1JZX - chains A and K of the 4 polymer chains in the assembly; structure by X-ray diffraction, 3.10 A resolution.

Chain A:
Molecule: 23S rRNA
From: Deinococcus radiodurans
Sequence (2880 nucleotides; numbered 1 to 2880; the number before each row is that of its first residue):
     1 GGUCAAGAUA GUAAGGGUCC ACGGUGGAUG CCCUGGCGCU GGAGCCGAUG AAGGACGCGA
    61 UUACCUGCGA AAAGCCCCGA CGAGCUGGAG AUACGCUUUG ACUCGGGGAU GUCCGAAUGG
   121 GGAAACCCAC CUCGUAAGAG GUAUCCGCAA GGAUGGGAAC UCAGGGAACU GAAACAUCUC
   181 AGUACCUGAA GGAGAAGAAA GAGAAUUCGA UUCCGUUAGU AGCGGCGAGC GAACCCGGAU
   241 CAGCCCAAAC CGAAACGCUU GCGUUUCGGG GUUGUAGGAC CAGUUUUUAA GAUUCAACCC
   301 CUCAAGCCGA AGUGGCUGGA AAGCUACACC UCAGAAGGUG AGAGUCCUGU AGGCGAACGA
   361 GCGGUUGACU GUACUGGCAC CUGAGUAGGU CGUUGUUCGU GAAACGAUGA CUGAAUCCGC
   421 GCGGACCACC GCGCAAGGCU AAAUACUCCC AGUGACCGAU AGCGCAUAGU ACCGUGAGGG
   481 AAAGGUGAAA AGAACCCCGG GAGGGGAGUG AAAGAGAACC UGAAACCGUG GACUUACAAG
   541 CAGUCAUGGC ACCUUAUGCG UGUUAUGGCG UGCCUAUUGA AGCAUGAGCC GGCGACUUAG
   601 ACCUGACGUG CGAGCUUAAG UUGAAAAACG GAGGCGGAGC GAAAGCGAGU CCGAAUAGGG
   661 CGGCAUUAGU ACGUCGGGCU AGACUCGAAA CCAGGUGAGC UAAGCAUGAC CAGGUUGAAA
   721 CCCCCGUGAC AGGGGGCGGA GGACCGAACC GGUGCCUGCU GAAACAGUCU CGGAUGAGUU
   781 GUGUUUAGGA GUGAAAAGCU AACCGAACCU GGAGAUAGCU AGUUCUCCCC GAAAUGUAUU
   841 GAGGUACAGC CUCGGAUGUU GACCAUGUCC UGUAGAGCAC UCACAAGGCU AGGGGGCCUA
   901 CCAGCUUACC AAACCUUAUG AAACUCCGAA GGGGCACGCG UUUAGUCCGG GAGUGAGGCU
   961 GCGAGAGCUA ACUUCCGUAG CCGAGAGGGA AACAACCCAG ACCAUCAGCU AAGGUCCCUA
  1021 AAUGAUCGCU CAGUGGUUAA GGAUGUGUCG UCGCAUAGAC AGCCAGGAGG UUGGCUUAGA
  1081 AGCAGCCACC CUUCAAAGAG UGCGUAAUAG CUCACUGGUC GAGUGACGAU GCGCCGAAAA
  1141 UGAUCGGGGC UCAAGUGAUC UACCGAAGCU AUGGAUUCAA CUCGCGAAGC GAGUUGUCUG
  1201 GUAGGGGAGC GUUCAGUCCG CGGAGAAGCC AUACCGGAAG GAGUGGUGGA GCCGACUGAA
  1261 GUGCGGAUGC CGGCAUGAGU AACGAUAAAA GAAGUGAGAA UCUUCUUCGC CGUAAGGACA
  1321 AGGGUUCCUG GGGAAGGGUC GUCCGCCCAG GGAAAGUCGG GACCUAAGGU GAGGCCGAAC
  1381 GGCGCAGCCG AUGGACAGCA GGUCAAGAUU CCUGCACCGA UCAUGUGGAG UGAUGGAGGG
  1441 ACGCAUUACG CUAUCCAAUG CCAAGCUAUG GCUAUGCUGG UUGGUACGCU CAAGGGCGAU
  1501 CGGGUCAGAA AAUCUACCGG UCACAUGCCU CAGACGUAUC GGGAGCUUCC UCGGAAGCGA
  1561 AGUUGGAAAC GCGACGGUGC CAAGAAAAGC UUCUAAACGU UGAAACAUGA UUGCCCGUAC
  1621 CGCAAACCGA CACAGGUGUC CGAGUGUCAA UGCACUAAGG CGCGCGAGAG AACCCUCGUU
  1681 AAGGAACUUU GCAAUCUCAC CCCGUAACUU CGGAAGAAGG GGUCCCCACG CUUCGCGUGG
  1741 GGCGCAGUGA AUAGGCCCAG GCGACUGUUU ACCAAAAUCA CAGCACUCUG CCAACACGAA
  1801 CAGUGGACGU AUAGGGUGUG ACGCCUGCCC GGUGCCGGAA GGUCAAGUGG AGCGGUGCAA
  1861 GCUGCGAAAU GAAGCCCCGG UGAACGGCGG CCGUAACUAU AACGGUCCUA AGGUAGCGAA
  1921 AUUCCUUGUC GGGUAAGUUC CGACCUGCAC GAAAGGCGUA ACGAUCUGGG CGCUGUCUCA
  1981 ACGAGGGACU CGGUGAAAUU GAAUUGGCUG UAAAGAUGCG GCCUACCCGU AGCAGGACGA
  2041 AAAGACCCCG UGGAGCUUUA CUAUAGUCUG GCAUUGGGAU UCGGGUUUCU CUGCGUAGGA
  2101 UAGGUGGGAG CCUGCGAAAC UGGCCUUUUG GGGUCGGUGG AGGCAACGGU GAAAUACCAC
  2161 CCUGAGAAAC UUGGAUUUCU AACCUGAAAA AUCACUUUCG GGGACCGUGC UUGGCGGGUA
  2221 GUUUGACUGG GGCGGUCGCC UCCCAAAAUG UAACGGAGGC GCCCAAAGGU CACCUCAAGA
  2281 CGGUUGGAAA UCGUCUGUAG AGCGCAAAGG UAGAAGGUGG CUUGACUGCG AGACUGACAC
  2341 GUCGAGCAGG GAGGAAACUC GGGCUUAGUG AACCGGUGGU ACCGUGUGGA AGGGCCAUCG
  2401 AUCAACGGAU AAAAGUUACC CCGGGGAUAA CAGGCUGAUC UCCCCCGAGA GUCCAUAUCG
  2461 GCGGGGAGGU UUGGCACCUC GAUGUCGGCU CGUCGCAUCC UGGGGCUGAA GAAGGUCCCA
  2521 AGGGUUGGGC UGUUCGCCCA UUAAAGCGGC ACGCGAGCUG GGUUCAGAAC GUCGUGAGAC
  2581 AGUUCGGUCU CUAUCCGCUA CGGGCGCAGG AGAAUUGAGG GGAGUUGCUC CUAGUACGAG
  2641 AGGACCGGAG UGAACGGACC GCUGGUCUCC CUGCUGUCGU ACCAACGGCA CAUGCAGGGU
  2701 AGCUAUGUCC GGAACGGAUA ACCGCUGAAA GCAUCUAAGC GGGAAGCCAG CCCCAAGAUG
  2761 AGUUCUCCCA CUGUUUAUCA GGUAAGACUC CCGGAAGACC ACCGGGUUAA GAGGCCAGGC
  2821 GUGCACGCAU AGCAAUGUGU UCAGCGGACU GGUGCUCAUC AGUCGAGGUC UUGACCACUC
Not modelled in the structure: 249-289, 374-383, 893-908, 2098-2102, 2111-2116, 2126-2131, 2141-2156, 2775-2777, 2878-2880
Residues lining bound ligands:
  - clindamycin (CLY): A2041, A2042, G2044, A2045, A2430, C2431, A2432, A2482, U2483, G2484, U2485, U2590
  - Mg2+ (MG): A2045, C2420, C2421
Reported in the primary citation:
  - binding site for clindamycin: A2041, A2042, G2044, C2431, G2484

Chain K:
Protein: Ribosomal Protein L4
From: Deinococcus radiodurans
UniProt: Q9RXK1 (RL4_DEIRA); numbering as in UniProt (aligned over 1-205)
Amino-acid sequence (205 residues; numbered 1 to 205; the number before each row is that of its first residue):
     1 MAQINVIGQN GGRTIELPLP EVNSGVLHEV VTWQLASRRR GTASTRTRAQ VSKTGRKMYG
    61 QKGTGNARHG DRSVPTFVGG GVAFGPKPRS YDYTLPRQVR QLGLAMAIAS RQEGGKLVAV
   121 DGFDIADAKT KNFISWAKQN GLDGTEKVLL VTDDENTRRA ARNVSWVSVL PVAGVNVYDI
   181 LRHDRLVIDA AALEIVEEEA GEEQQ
Not modelled in the structure: 1, 199-205

Interface between chain A and chain K:
Pairs across the interface (27; chain A residue first):
  C37(A) with Ser44(K), sugar contact
  G38(A) with Thr42(K), sugar contact
  C332(A) with Lys129(K), phosphate contact; Arg159(K), sugar contact; Ala160(K), sugar contact
  A455(A) with Leu35(K), base contact; Ala36(K), base contact
  C456(A) with Ala43(K), sugar contact
  G480(A) with Thr54(K), phosphate contact; Gly55(K), phosphate contact
  C615(A) with Pro96(K), phosphate contact
  U616(A) with Pro96(K), phosphate contact; Arg97(K), phosphate contact
  A625(A) with Leu170(K), base contact
  A626(A) with Gly174(K), base contact
  G673(A) with Tyr93(K), phosphate contact
  G687(A) with His69(K), sugar contact
  G1261(A) with Gly85(K), sugar contact; Pro86(K), phosphate contact
  U1268(A) with Asn66(K), base contact; Ala67(K), base contact
  G1269(A) with Thr76(K), base contact
  C1270(A) with Phe77(K), sugar contact; Val78(K), sugar contact
  A2042(A) with Gly63(K), phosphate contact
  A2043(A) with Gly63(K), phosphate contact; Asn66(K), phosphate contact
Other interface residues (no listed pair), chain A (28 interface residues in all): A333, U460, C463, G479, G594, G610, A628, C672, G814, C2422
Other interface residues (no listed pair), chain K (34 interface residues in all): Arg39, Arg46, Gln50, Val51, Lys62, Gln98, Val99, Arg100, Arg162, Val172

In short:
Chain A and chain K form an interface of 28 and 34 residues respectively. Chain A binds clindamycin and Mg2+.
The paper reports a binding site for clindamycin at A2041(A), A2042(A) and G2044(A) among others.
Here chain A is 23S rRNA and chain K is Ribosomal Protein L4, both from Deinococcus radiodurans. Entry 1JZX
(Structural Basis for the Interaction of Antibiotics with the Peptidyl Transferase Center in Eubacteria) was
determined by X-ray diffraction (same publication as 1J5A, 1JZY, 1JZZ and 1K01).
